PDB entry 4ZKL | X-ray diffraction, 2.34 A resolution | chains A and B

Chain A (and B):
Protein: Histidine triad nucleotide-binding protein 1
From: Homo sapiens
Notes: EC 3.-.-.-; chain B of this document is another copy of the same molecule, construct and numbering; everything in this record applies to it too
Reference sequence: P49773 (HINT1_HUMAN); residues 1-126 here = UniProt positions 1-126
Amino-acid sequence (126 residues; each row starts with the number of its first residue):
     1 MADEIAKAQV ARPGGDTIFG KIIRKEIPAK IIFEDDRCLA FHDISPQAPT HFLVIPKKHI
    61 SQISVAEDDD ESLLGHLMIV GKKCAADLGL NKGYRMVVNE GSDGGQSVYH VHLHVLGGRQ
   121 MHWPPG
Unresolved in the structure: 1-14 (chain B: 1-12)
Swiss-Prot annotation at these positions:
  - motif: His110 to His114 (Histidine triad motif)
  - active site: His112 (Tele-AMP-histidine intermediate)
  - binding site (AMP): Asp43, Ile44, Asn99, Gly105 to Ser107, His112 to His114
  - modified residue: Ala2 (N-acetylalanine), Lys21 (N6-acetyllysine), Lys30 (N6-acetyllysine), Ser45 (Phosphoserine), Ser72 (Phosphoserine)
  - natural variant: Arg37 (R37P: In NMAN), His51 (H51R: In NMAN), Cys84 (C84R: In NMAN), Gly89 (G89V: In NMAN), Gly93 (G93D: In NMAN), His112 (H112N: In NMAN)
  - mutagenesis: Phe33 (F33S: Loss of SUMO-specific isopeptidase activity), Glu34 (E34K: Reduced SUMO-specific isopeptidase activity), Cys38 (C38R: No effect on SUMO-specific isopeptidase activity), Asp43 (D43N: Approximately 50-fold increased affinity for tryptamine adenosine phosphoramidate), Ile44 (I44F: Approximately 10-fold increased affinity for tryptamine adenosine phosphoramidate; I44W: Approximately 30-fold increased affinity for tryptamine adenosine phosphoramidate), His51 (H51A: No effect on affinity for 3-indolepropionic acyl-adenylate but a 13.8-fold increased affinity for tryptamine adenosine phosphoramidate monoester), Lys57 (K57N: Loss of SUMO-specific isopeptidase activity), Val97 (V97D: Loss of dimerization. Strongly reduced adenosine 5'-monophosphoramidase activity ...), Gly105 (G105A: Reduces adenosine 5'-monophosphoramidase activity), Ser107 (S107A: Reduces adenosine 5'-monophosphoramidase activity), His110 (H110A: No significant effect on affinity for 3-indolepropionic acyl-adenylate and tryptamine adenosine phosphoramidate monoester), His114 (H114A: Nearly abolishes adenosine 5'-monophosphoramidase activity ...), 1 further mutagenesis entry in UniProt

Interface between chain A and chain B:
Contacting residue pairs (96):
  Gln47(A) - Trp123(B)
  Gln47(A) - Pro124(B)
  Ile63(A) - Met78(B)  hydrophobic
  Ile63(A) - Lys82(B)
  Ile63(A) - Tyr94(B)
  Ser64(A) - Lys82(B)
  Ser64(A) - Tyr94(B)
  Ala66(A) - Lys82(B)  hydrogen bond (backbone-side chain)
  Glu67(A) - Ile79(B)
  Asp68(A) - Ile79(B)
  Asp68(A) - Lys83(B)  salt bridge
  Glu71(A) - Arg37(B)  salt bridge
  Glu71(A) - Ser72(B)  hydrogen bond
  Glu71(A) - Gly75(B)
  Glu71(A) - His76(B)  salt bridge
  Ser72(A) - Glu71(B)  hydrogen bond
  Leu74(A) - Ile79(B)  hydrophobic
  Gly75(A) - Glu71(B)
  Gly75(A) - Gly75(B)
  His76(A) - Glu71(B)
  Met78(A) - Ile63(B)  hydrophobic
  Met78(A) - Leu74(B)  hydrophobic
  Met78(A) - Met78(B)  hydrophobic
  Ile79(A) - Glu67(B)
  Ile79(A) - Asp68(B)
  Ile79(A) - Glu71(B)
  Ile79(A) - Leu74(B)  hydrophobic
  Lys82(A) - Ile63(B)
  Lys82(A) - Ser64(B)
  Lys82(A) - Ala66(B)  hydrogen bond (side chain-backbone)
  Lys83(A) - Asp68(B)  salt bridge
  Lys92(A) - Gly101(B)
  Lys92(A) - Ser102(B)  hydrogen bond (backbone-backbone)
  Lys92(A) - Asp103(B)  hydrogen bond (backbone-backbone)
  Gly93(A) - Glu100(B)
  Gly93(A) - Asp103(B)
  Tyr94(A) - Ile63(B)
  Tyr94(A) - Ser64(B)
  Tyr94(A) - Asn99(B)
  Tyr94(A) - Glu100(B)  hydrogen bond (backbone-backbone)
  Tyr94(A) - Gly104(B)
  Arg95(A) - Val97(B)
  Arg95(A) - Val98(B)
  Arg95(A) - Asn99(B)  hydrogen bond
  Arg95(A) - Gly104(B)  hydrogen bond (side chain-backbone)
  Arg95(A) - Pro125(B)  hydrogen bond (side chain-backbone)
  Arg95(A) - Gly126(B)
  Met96(A) - Met96(B)
  Met96(A) - Val97(B)
  Met96(A) - Val98(B)  hydrogen bond (backbone-backbone)
  Val97(A) - Arg95(B)
  Val97(A) - Met96(B)
  Val97(A) - Pro125(B)  hydrophobic
  Val98(A) - Met78(B)  hydrophobic
  Val98(A) - Arg95(B)
  Val98(A) - Met96(B)  hydrogen bond (backbone-backbone)
  Asn99(A) - Tyr94(B)
  Asn99(A) - Arg95(B)  hydrogen bond
  Asn99(A) - Trp123(B)
  Glu100(A) - Gly93(B)
  Glu100(A) - Tyr94(B)  hydrogen bond (backbone-backbone)
  Gly101(A) - Lys92(B)
  Ser102(A) - Lys92(B)  hydrogen bond (backbone-backbone)
  Ser102(A) - Gln120(B)  hydrogen bond (backbone-side chain)
  Asp103(A) - Lys92(B)  hydrogen bond (backbone-backbone)
  Asp103(A) - Gly93(B)
  Asp103(A) - Gly118(B)
  Asp103(A) - Arg119(B)  hydrogen bond (side chain-backbone)
  Asp103(A) - Gln120(B)  hydrogen bond (backbone-side chain)
  Asp103(A) - Met121(B)  hydrogen bond (backbone-backbone)
  Gly104(A) - Tyr94(B)
  Gly104(A) - Arg95(B)  hydrogen bond (backbone-side chain)
  His114(A) - Trp123(B)
  Arg119(A) - Asp103(B)
  Arg119(A) - Gly126(B)  hydrogen bond (side chain-backbone)
  Gln120(A) - Ser102(B)  hydrogen bond (side chain-backbone)
  Gln120(A) - Asp103(B)  hydrogen bond (side chain-backbone)
  Met121(A) - Asp103(B)  hydrogen bond (backbone-backbone)
  Met121(A) - Pro125(B)
  Met121(A) - Gly126(B)
  His122(A) - Gly126(B)  hydrogen bond (backbone-backbone)
  Trp123(A) - Gln47(B)
  Trp123(A) - Asn99(B)
  Trp123(A) - His114(B)
  Pro124(A) - Gln47(B)
  Pro125(A) - Arg95(B)  hydrogen bond (backbone-side chain)
  Pro125(A) - Val97(B)  hydrophobic
  Pro125(A) - Met121(B)
  Pro125(A) - Pro125(B)
  Pro125(A) - Gly126(B)
  Gly126(A) - Arg95(B)
  Gly126(A) - Arg119(B)  hydrogen bond (backbone-side chain)
  Gly126(A) - Met121(B)
  Gly126(A) - His122(B)  hydrogen bond (backbone-backbone)
  Gly126(A) - Pro125(B)
  Gly126(A) - Gly126(B)
Other interface residues (no listed pair), chain A (41 interface residues in all): His51, Gly105, Leu116, Gly118
Other interface residues (no listed pair), chain B (42 interface residues in all): His51, Gly105, Leu116

In short:
The interface between chain A and chain B involves 41 residues on one side and 42 on the other; the contacts
include 29 hydrogen bonds and 4 salt bridges. Polar contacts include Asp68(A)-Lys83(B), Glu71(A)-Arg37(B) and
Glu71(A)-His76(B).
Chain A and chain B are both Histidine triad nucleotide-binding protein 1 (Homo sapiens); the structure,
Crystal structure of human histidine triad nucleotide-binding protein 1 (hHINT1) complexed with JB419 (AP4A
analog), was determined by X-ray diffraction together with 4ZKV from the same study.
